Entry 8Y0D (X-ray diffraction, 3.92 A resolution); this record covers chains C and A of the 3 polymer chains in the assembly.

# Chain C
Molecule: 20-nt DNA strand
Sequence (20 nucleotides; row label = number of the first residue in the row):
     9 GTAAAGTTAA ATAGCAGACC
Not modelled in the structure: 28

# Chain A
Molecule: CRISPR-associated endonuclease Cas9
From: Staphylococcus aureus
Notes: EC 3.1.-.-
UniProtKB: J7RUA5 (CAS9_STAAU); numbering as in UniProt (aligned over 1-1053)
Amino-acid sequence (1053 residues; numbered 1 to 1053; the number before each row is that of its first residue):
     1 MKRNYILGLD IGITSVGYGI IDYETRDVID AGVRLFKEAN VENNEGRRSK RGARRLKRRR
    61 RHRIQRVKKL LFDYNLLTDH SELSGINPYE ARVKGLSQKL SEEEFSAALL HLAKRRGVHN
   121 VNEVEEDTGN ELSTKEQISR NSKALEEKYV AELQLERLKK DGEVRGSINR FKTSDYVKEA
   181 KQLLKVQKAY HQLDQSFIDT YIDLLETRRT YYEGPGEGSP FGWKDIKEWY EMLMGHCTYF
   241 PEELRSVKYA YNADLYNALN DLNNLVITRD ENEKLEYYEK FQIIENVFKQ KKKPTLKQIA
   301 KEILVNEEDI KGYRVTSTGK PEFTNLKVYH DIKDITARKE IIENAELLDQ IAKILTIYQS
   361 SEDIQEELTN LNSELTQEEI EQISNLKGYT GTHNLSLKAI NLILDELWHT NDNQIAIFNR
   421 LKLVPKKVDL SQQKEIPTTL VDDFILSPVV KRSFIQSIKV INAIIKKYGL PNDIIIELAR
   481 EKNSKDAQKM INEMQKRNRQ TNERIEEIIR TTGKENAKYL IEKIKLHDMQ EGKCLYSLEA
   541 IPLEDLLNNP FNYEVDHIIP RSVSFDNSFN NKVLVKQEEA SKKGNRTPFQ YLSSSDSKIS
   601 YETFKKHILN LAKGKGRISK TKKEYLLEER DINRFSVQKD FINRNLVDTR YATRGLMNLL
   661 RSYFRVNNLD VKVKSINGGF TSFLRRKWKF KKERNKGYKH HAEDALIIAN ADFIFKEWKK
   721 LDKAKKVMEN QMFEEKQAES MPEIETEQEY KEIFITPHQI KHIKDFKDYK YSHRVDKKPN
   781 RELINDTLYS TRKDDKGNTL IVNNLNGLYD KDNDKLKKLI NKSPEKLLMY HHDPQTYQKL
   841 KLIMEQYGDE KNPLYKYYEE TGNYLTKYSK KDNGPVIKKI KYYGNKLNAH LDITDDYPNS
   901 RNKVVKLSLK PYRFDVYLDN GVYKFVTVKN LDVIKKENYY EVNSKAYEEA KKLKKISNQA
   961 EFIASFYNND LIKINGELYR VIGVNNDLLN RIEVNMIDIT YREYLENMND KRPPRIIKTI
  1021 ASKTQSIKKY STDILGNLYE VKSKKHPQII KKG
Not modelled in the structure: 1-2, 427-437, 481-500, 649-651, 734-740, 1053
Sequence notes: conflict Ala580 (Asn in J7RUA5), Ala946 (Cys in J7RUA5)
Swiss-Prot annotation at these positions:
  - region (PAM substrate-binding): Tyr882 to Ala889, Asn985 to Glu993
  - active site: Asp10 (For RuvC-like nuclease domain), His557 (Proton acceptor for HNH nuclease domain)
  - binding site (Mg(2+)): Asp10, Glu477, Glu481, His701
  - binding site (RNA): Tyr789
  - mutagenesis: Asp10 (D10A: Target DNA not cleaved), Glu477 (E477A: Target DNA not cleaved), His557 (H557A: Target DNA not cleaved), His701 (H701A: Target DNA not cleaved), Asp704 (D704A: Target DNA not cleaved), Thr787 (T787A: 60% target DNA cleaved), Asn985 (N985A: 40% target DNA cleaved), Asn986 (N986A: 75% target DNA cleaved), Arg991 (R991A: 20% target DNA cleaved), Glu993 (E993A: 50% target DNA cleaved), Arg1015 (R1015A: 5% target DNA cleaved)

# Interface between chain C and chain A
Contacting residue pairs (34; chain C residue first):
  DG9(C) with Asn785(A), hydrogen bond to the phosphate; Asp786(A), hydrogen bond to the phosphate; Thr787(A), hydrogen bond to the phosphate
  DA12(C) with Thr134(A), sugar contact
  DA13(C) with Asn120(A), hydrogen bond to the base; Ser133(A), hydrogen bond to the phosphate; Thr134(A), hydrogen bond to the phosphate; Lys135(A), phosphate contact
  DG14(C) with Asn120(A), sugar contact
  DT15(C) with Tyr211(A), sugar contact
  DT16(C) with Trp229(A), sugar contact; Tyr230(A), phosphate contact; Gln359(A), sugar contact
  DA17(C) with Tyr230(A), hydrogen bond to the phosphate; Leu233(A), sugar contact; Met234(A), phosphate contact; Thr356(A), phosphate contact; Thr390(A), phosphate contact; Gly391(A), hydrogen bond to the phosphate; Thr392(A), phosphate contact
  DA18(C) with Leu233(A), sugar contact; Met234(A), sugar contact; Gly235(A), sugar contact; Arg245(A), phosphate contact; Thr392(A), hydrogen bond to the phosphate
  DA19(C) with Arg245(A), salt bridge to the phosphate
  DA24(C) with Val315(A), sugar contact
  DG25(C) with Asn264(A), base contact; Tyr313(A), sugar contact; Arg314(A), base contact
  DA26(C) with Asn264(A), sugar contact; Asn413(A), base contact
  DC27(C) with Asn413(A), sugar contact; Ile415(A), base contact
Also at the interface, not in a pair above, chain A (29 interface residues in all): Val121, Gly312, Asn394, Ala416

# Summary
13 residues of chain C face 29 of chain A across their interface, with 9 hydrogen bonds and 1 salt bridge.
Polar contacts include DA13(C)-Asn120(A), DG9(C)-Asn785(A) and DG9(C)-Asp786(A).
Chain C is a 20-nt DNA strand and chain A is CRISPR-associated endonuclease Cas9 (Staphylococcus aureus); the
structure, Crystal structure of SauCas9 in complex with sgRNA and 20nt ssDNA target, was determined by X-ray
diffraction together with 8Y04, 8Y05, 8Y06, 8Y07, 8Y08, 8Y09 and 3 further entries from the same study.
